Entry 8G01 (electron microscopy, 3.40 A resolution); this record covers chains B and C of the 6 polymer chains in the assembly.

# Chain B
Protein: GPE
Organism: Escherichia phage ID21
Reference sequence: Q2LMB7 (Q2LMB7_9VIRU); numbering as in UniProt (aligned over 1-76)
Sequence (82 residues; each row starts with the number of its first residue):
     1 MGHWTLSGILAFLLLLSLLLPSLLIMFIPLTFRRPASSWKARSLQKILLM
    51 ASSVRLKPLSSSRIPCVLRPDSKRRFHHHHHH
Unresolved in the structure: 66-82
Construct notes: expression tag (77-82)

# Chain C
Protein: FKBP-type peptidyl-prolyl cis-trans isomerase SlyD
Organism: Escherichia coli K-12
Notes: EC 5.2.1.8
Reference sequence: P0A9K9 (SLYD_ECOLI); residues 1-154 here = UniProt positions 1-154
Sequence (154 residues; each row starts with the number of its first residue):
     1 MKVAKDLVVSLAYQVRTEDGVLVDESPVSAPLDYLHGHGSLISGLETALE
    51 GHEVGDKFDVAVGANDAYGQYDENLVQRVPKDVFMGVDELQVGMRFLAET
   101 DQGPVPVEITAVEDDHVVVDGNHMLAGQNLKFNVEVVAIREATEEELAHG
   151 HVHG
Unresolved in the structure: 150-154
Swiss-Prot annotation at these positions:
  - region: Asn129 to His151 (PPIase second part)

# Interface between chain B and chain C
Residue-residue contacts (10):
  Ser37(B) - Asp72(C)  hydrogen bond
  Trp39(B) - Gln102(C)
  Lys40(B) - Gln102(C)  hydrogen bond (side chain-backbone)
  Ala41(B) - Asn74(C)
  Ala41(B) - Leu75(C)  hydrophobic
  Ser43(B) - Thr100(C)  hydrogen bond
  Ser43(B) - Gln102(C)  hydrogen bond
  Leu44(B) - Ala98(C)  hydrophobic
  Gln45(B) - Gln77(C)  hydrogen bond
  Ser52(B) - Pro80(C)
Also at the interface, not in a pair above, chain B (13 interface residues in all): Ser38, Ile47, Leu48, Ala51, Arg55
Also at the interface, not in a pair above, chain C (15 interface residues in all): Val79, Asp82, Val83, Glu99, Asp101, Val105, Val107

# Summary
13 residues of chain B and 15 residues of chain C are in contact, with 5 hydrogen bonds. Among the polar pairs
are Ser37(B)-Asp72(C), Lys40(B)-Gln102(C) and Ser43(B)-Thr100(C).
Here chain B is GPE (Escherichia phage ID21) and chain C is FKBP-type peptidyl-prolyl cis-trans isomerase SlyD
(Escherichia coli K-12). Entry 8G01 (YES Complex - E. coli MraY, Protein E ID21, E. coli SlyD) was determined
by electron microscopy (same publication as 8G02).
